5IX0 - chain A; structure by X-ray diffraction, 1.72 A resolution.

[Chain A]
Molecule: Histone deacetylase 2
From: Homo sapiens
Notes: EC 3.5.1.98
UniProtKB: Q92769 (HDAC2_HUMAN); residues 11-379 here correspond to UniProt positions 7-375 (UniProt number = residue number - 4)
Chain sequence (369 residues; numbered 11 to 379; the number before each row is that of its first residue):
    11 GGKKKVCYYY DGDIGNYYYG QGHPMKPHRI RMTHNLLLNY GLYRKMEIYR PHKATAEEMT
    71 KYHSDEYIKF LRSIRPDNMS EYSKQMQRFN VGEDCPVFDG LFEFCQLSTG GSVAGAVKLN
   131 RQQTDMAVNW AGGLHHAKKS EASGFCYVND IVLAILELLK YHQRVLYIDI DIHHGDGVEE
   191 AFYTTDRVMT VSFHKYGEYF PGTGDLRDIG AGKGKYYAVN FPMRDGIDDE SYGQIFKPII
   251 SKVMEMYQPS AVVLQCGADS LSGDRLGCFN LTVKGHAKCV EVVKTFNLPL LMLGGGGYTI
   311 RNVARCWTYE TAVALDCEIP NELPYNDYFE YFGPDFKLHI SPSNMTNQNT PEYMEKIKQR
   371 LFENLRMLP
Curated features (UniProtKB/Swiss-Prot):
  - active site: His-146
  - binding site (1D-myo-inositol 1,4,5,6-tetrakisphosphate): Gly-32, Lys-36, Arg-275
  - binding site (Ca(2+)): Asp-179, Asp-181, His-183, Phe-192, Thr-195, Val-198, Ser-202, Phe-203, Tyr-227
  - binding site (Zn(2+)): Asp-181, His-183, Asp-269
  - modified residue: Lys-79 (N6-acetyllysine), Lys-225 (N6-acetyllysine), Cys-266 (S-nitrosocysteine), Cys-278 (S-nitrosocysteine)
  - cross-link: Lys-79 (Glycyl lysine isopeptide (Lys-Gly) (interchain with G-Cter in SUMO2))
Ion coordination: Ca2+ site 1: Asp-179, Asp-181, His-183, Ser-202, Phe-203; Zn2+: Asp-181, His-183, Asp-269 (together with 6EZ); Ca2+ site 2: Phe-192, Thr-195, Val-198, Tyr-227
Residues lining bound ligands:
  - 6EZ ((3-exo)-N-(4-amino-4'-fluoro[1,1'-biphenyl]-3-yl)-8-oxabicyclo[3.2.1]octane-3-carboxamide): Tyr-29, Met-35, Arg-39, Asp-104, Phe-114, Ala-141, Gly-143, Leu-144, His-145, His-146, Gly-154, Phe-155, Cys-156, Asp-181, His-183, Phe-210, Gln-265, Asp-269, Leu-276, Gly-305, Gly-306, Tyr-308
  - PG5 (1-methoxy-2-[2-(2-methoxy-ethoxy]-ethane): Asp-23, Asn-26, Tyr-27, Asp-109
From the paper describing this entry:
  - binding site for 6EZ: Phe-155, His-183, Phe-210, Leu-276
  - Zn2+ coordination: His-183
  - conformationally variable residues: Phe-155

[Summary]
Chain A binds compound 6EZ and compound PG5. The Ca2+ site 1 is built by Asp-179, Asp-181, His-183, Ser-202
and Phe-203. From UniProt: active-site residue His-146, 3 residues binding 1D-myo-inositol
1,4,5,6-tetrakisphosphate, 9 Ca2+-binding residues and 3 Zn2+-binding residues. From the paper: a binding site
for 6EZ at Phe-155, His-183 and Phe-210 among others; Zn2+ coordination by His-183.
Chain A is Histone deacetylase 2 (Homo sapiens); the structure, HDAC2 with ligand BRD7232, was determined by
X-ray diffraction, deposited together with 5IWG.
